Entry 9IKB (X-ray diffraction, 3.54 A resolution); this record covers chains B and G of the 3 polymer chains in the assembly.

# Chain B
Protein: Kinesin-like protein
Source organism: Caenorhabditis elegans
Reference sequence: Q19633 (Q19633_CAEEL); the author numbering skips numbers that UniProt does not, so the offset changes along the chain: 537-592 = UniProt 537-592; 594-783 = UniProt 593-782
Amino-acid sequence (254 residues; numbered 529 to 783; 1 number in that range is skipped by the numbering (no residue carries it; nothing is unmodelled there); the number before each row is that of its first residue):
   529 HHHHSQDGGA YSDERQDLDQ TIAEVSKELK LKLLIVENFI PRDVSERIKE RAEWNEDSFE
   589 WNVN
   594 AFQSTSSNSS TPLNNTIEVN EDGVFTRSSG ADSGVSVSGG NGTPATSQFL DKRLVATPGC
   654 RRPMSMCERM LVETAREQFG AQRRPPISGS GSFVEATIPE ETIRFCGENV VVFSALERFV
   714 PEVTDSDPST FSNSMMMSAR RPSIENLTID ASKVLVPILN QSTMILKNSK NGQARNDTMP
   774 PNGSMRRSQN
Unresolved in the structure: 594-644, 723-783
Differences from the reference sequence: expression tag (529-536)

# Chain G
Protein: Kinesin-associated protein
Source organism: Caenorhabditis elegans
Reference sequence: H2KZP1 (H2KZP1_CAEEL); numbering as in UniProt (aligned over 122-710)
Amino-acid sequence (589 residues; row label = number of the first residue in the row):
   122 ELGKIDEYIE CFYGETSVEK NKGAVALYEL SKNPQNLTQL VNNETLMMAL ARVFREDWKK
   182 HFEVGTNIMN LFVNISKFSC LHGILLHHKI GTLCVNAMEH ETKRYDFWIA EMKKTDQETL
   242 RKLKTAIRKQ AMLLAACVTF LTNLATDISV ELKMVRRNLV ALLVKCLQMS SESTSSLTTA
   302 TIKFLLKLSI FDENKIVMEQ NGTIEKLLKL FPIQDPELRK AVIMLLFNFS FDSKNLPKMV
   362 NGGLVPHMAS LLDSDTKALN MMYLLSCNDD AKAMLAYTDA IKLLMKDVLS GTGSEVTKAV
   422 LLNICLEKRN AQLVCGQRGQ GLDLLMEMSI NSRDLMLIKV VRAISSHEGA TQNMFLKWIE
   482 TLIGIAKNEG ADNSESKSSF GLECMGTVAE LKVAPWAKII QSENLVPWMK TQLQEGIDES
   542 EEVTVLRDIK PLQLQIVIAC GTMARQLDAA RLLAPLIDTF VQLLQSCQID DEFVVQLLYV
   602 FLQFLKHKEL SARLMTQDSA LGAHMIDLMH DANAVVREVC DNALLIMGEH SKEWAKRIAG
   662 ERFKWHNAQW LEMVERDDSE FVDYDDEDFG ADLKFDHYDD GFDMNEPLF
Unresolved in the structure: 122, 491-495, 680-710
Disulfide bonds: Cys215-Cys258
From the paper describing this entry:
  - mutagenesis - F348Q/F352Q/I559Q: abolished localization

# Interface between chain B and chain G
Residue-residue contacts (82; chain B residue first):
  Phe567(B) - Phe664(G)  hydrophobic
  Phe567(B) - His667(G)
  Phe567(B) - Trp671(G)  hydrophobic
  Leu647(B) - Gln597(G)
  Leu647(B) - Tyr600(G)  hydrophobic
  Val648(B) - Val596(G)  hydrophobic
  Val648(B) - Gln597(G)  hydrogen bond (backbone-side chain)
  Val648(B) - Val636(G)  hydrophobic
  Ala649(B) - Glu593(G)
  Ala649(B) - Val636(G)
  Thr650(B) - Glu593(G)  hydrogen bond (backbone-side chain)
  Arg654(B) - Asp390(G)  salt bridge
  Arg654(B) - Lys393(G)
  Arg654(B) - Leu427(G)
  Arg655(B) - Arg463(G)
  Pro656(B) - Leu555(G)
  Pro656(B) - Ile559(G)  hydrophobic
  Pro656(B) - Glu593(G)
  Met657(B) - Leu555(G)
  Met657(B) - Glu593(G)
  Ser658(B) - Leu555(G)
  Met659(B) - Val546(G)  hydrophobic
  Met659(B) - Asp591(G)
  Cys660(B) - Val546(G)
  Cys660(B) - Leu547(G)  hydrophobic
  Cys660(B) - Arg548(G)
  Cys660(B) - Pro552(G)  hydrophobic
  Ile680(B) - Ile269(G)  hydrophobic
  Ile680(B) - Phe312(G)  hydrophobic
  Glu688(B) - Glu416(G)
  Ala689(B) - Glu416(G)
  Ile691(B) - Glu416(G)
  Ile696(B) - Leu456(G)  hydrophobic
  Ile696(B) - Met457(G)  hydrophobic
  Ile696(B) - Lys460(G)
  Arg697(B) - Ser500(G)
  Arg697(B) - Asp549(G)  salt bridge
  Phe698(B) - Lys460(G)
  Cys699(B) - Lys460(G)  hydrogen bond (backbone-side chain)
  Gly700(B) - Leu423(G)
  Gly700(B) - Lys460(G)
  Glu701(B) - Lys393(G)  salt bridge
  Glu701(B) - Asn424(G)
  Glu701(B) - Leu427(G)
  Asn702(B) - Tyr384(G)
  Asn702(B) - Cys388(G)  hydrogen bond
  Asn702(B) - Asn424(G)  hydrogen bond
  Val703(B) - Tyr384(G)  hydrogen bond (backbone-side chain)
  Val703(B) - Ala420(G)  hydrophobic
  Val704(B) - Tyr384(G)  hydrogen bond (backbone-side chain)
  Val704(B) - Ala420(G)  hydrophobic
  Phe706(B) - Phe348(G)  hydrophobic
  Phe706(B) - Phe352(G)  hydrophobic
  Phe706(B) - Asn381(G)
  Phe706(B) - Tyr384(G)  hydrophobic
  Phe706(B) - Leu385(G)  hydrophobic
  Leu709(B) - Asn349(G)
  Leu709(B) - Phe352(G)  hydrophobic
  Glu710(B) - Leu307(G)
  Glu710(B) - Ile311(G)
  Glu710(B) - Phe348(G)
  Glu710(B) - Asn349(G)  hydrogen bond (backbone-side chain)
  Glu710(B) - Lys378(G)  salt bridge
  Arg711(B) - Ile311(G)
  Phe712(B) - Thr263(G)
  Phe712(B) - Lys304(G)
  Phe712(B) - Leu307(G)
  Phe712(B) - Lys308(G)
  Pro714(B) - Thr263(G)
  Pro714(B) - Asn264(G)
  Pro714(B) - Thr267(G)
  Pro714(B) - Lys308(G)
  Glu715(B) - Lys198(G)
  Val716(B) - Ser197(G)
  Val716(B) - Lys198(G)
  Val716(B) - Thr267(G)
  Thr717(B) - Lys198(G)  hydrogen bond (backbone-backbone)
  Thr717(B) - Phe199(G)
  Thr717(B) - Ser200(G)  hydrogen bond (backbone-backbone)
  Asp718(B) - Ser200(G)  hydrogen bond
  Pro721(B) - Thr159(G)
  Ser722(B) - Gln156(G)
Interface residues without a listed pair, chain B (47 interface residues in all): Pro569, Lys645, Arg646, Pro651, Cys653, Glu661, Val687, Thr690, Ala708, Asp720
Interface residues without a listed pair, chain G (66 interface residues in all): Pro155, Cys201, His203, Met345, Val417, Glu496, Leu503, Lys551, Gln556, Thr563, Arg566, Ile590, Gln604, Asn634, Asn668
The authors on this interface:
  - specific contacts: Arg654(B)-Asp390(G) (salt bridge), Arg655(B)-Lys460(G), Arg655(B)-Arg463(G)
  - interface residues, chain B: Phe567(B), Leu647(B), Val648(B), Pro656(B), Ser658(B), Glu701(B), Asn702(B), Val703(B), Val704(B), Phe706(B), Leu709(B), Glu710(B)
  - interface residues, chain G: Phe348(G), Asn349(G), Phe352(G), Tyr384(G), Leu385(G), Ala420(G), Leu423(G), Asn424(G), Tyr600(G), Val636(G)

# Summary
47 residues of chain B face 66 of chain G across their interface, with 11 hydrogen bonds and 4 salt bridges.
Polar pairs include Arg654(B)-Asp390(G), Arg697(B)-Asp549(G) and Glu701(B)-Lys393(G). The paper describes a
salt bridge between Arg654(B) and Asp390(G); contacts between Arg655(B) and Lys460(G) and Arg655(B) and
Arg463(G). The paper reports that F348Q/F352Q/I559Q of chain G abolish localization; interface residues
Phe567(B), Leu647(B) and Phe348(G) among others.
Chain B is Kinesin-like protein and chain G is Kinesin-associated protein, both from Caenorhabditis elegans;
the structure, Crystal structure of heterotrimeric Kinesin-2, was determined by X-ray diffraction.
